PDB entry 5L5T | X-ray diffraction, 2.90 A resolution | chains A and G of the 28 polymer chains in the assembly

== Chain A ==
Protein: Proteasome subunit alpha type-2
Source organism: Saccharomyces cerevisiae (strain ATCC 204508 / S288c)
Notes: EC 3.4.25.1
Reference sequence: P23639 (PSA2_YEAST); residue numbers follow UniProt; this construct covers 1-250
Sequence (250 residues; numbered 1 to 250; the number before each row is that of its first residue):
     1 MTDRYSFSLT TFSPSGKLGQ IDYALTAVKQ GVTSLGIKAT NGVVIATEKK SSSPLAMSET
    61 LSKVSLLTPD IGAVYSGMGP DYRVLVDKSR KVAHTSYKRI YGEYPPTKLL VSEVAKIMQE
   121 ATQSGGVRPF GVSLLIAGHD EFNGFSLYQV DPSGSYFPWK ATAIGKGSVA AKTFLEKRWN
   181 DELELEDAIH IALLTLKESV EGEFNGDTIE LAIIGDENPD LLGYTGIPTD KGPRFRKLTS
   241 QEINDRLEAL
UniProt features mapped onto this chain:
  - cross-link: Lys108 (Glycyl lysine isopeptide (Lys-Gly) (interchain with G-Cter in ubiquitin))

== Chain G ==
Protein: Proteasome subunit alpha type-1
Source organism: Saccharomyces cerevisiae (strain ATCC 204508 / S288c)
Notes: EC 3.4.25.1
Reference sequence: P21243 (PSA1_YEAST); residues -8 to 243 here correspond to UniProt positions 1-252 (UniProt number = residue number + 9)
Sequence (252 residues; each row starts with the number of its first residue; numbers below 1 keep their minus sign (Met-8 is residue -8)):
    -8 MSGAAAASAA GYDRHITIFS PEGRLYQVEY AFKATNQTNI NSLAVRGKDC TVVISQKKVP
    52 DKLLDPTTVS YIFCISRTIG MVVNGPIPDA RNAALRAKAE AAEFRYKYGY DMPCDVLAKR
   112 MANLSQIYTQ RAYMRPLGVI LTFVSVDEEL GPSIYKTDPA GYYVGYKATA TGPKQQEITT
   172 NLENHFKKSK IDHINEESWE KVVEFAITHM IDALGTEFSK NDLEVGVATK DKFFTLSAEN
   232 IEERLVAIAE QD
Disordered / not traced: -8 to 1, 243
Metal / ion sites: Mg2+: Thr8, Tyr119, Arg122, Met125

== Chain A / chain G interface ==
Contacting residue pairs (64; chain A residue first):
  Asp3(A) - Tyr124(G)
  Tyr5(A) - Ile7(G)
  Tyr5(A) - Ala123(G)  hydrophobic
  Tyr5(A) - Tyr124(G)  hydrophobic
  Leu9(A) - Ile9(G)  hydrophobic
  Leu9(A) - Ala123(G)  hydrophobic
  Gln20(A) - Ile9(G)
  Gln20(A) - Phe10(G)  hydrogen bond (side chain-backbone)
  Tyr23(A) - Phe10(G)  hydrophobic
  Tyr23(A) - Ser11(G)
  Tyr23(A) - Pro12(G)  hydrophobic
  Tyr23(A) - Gly14(G)
  Ala24(A) - Phe10(G)  hydrophobic
  Thr26(A) - Pro12(G)
  Thr26(A) - Glu13(G)
  Ala27(A) - Gly14(G)
  Ser52(A) - Tyr153(G)  hydrogen bond
  Pro54(A) - Lys158(G)
  Pro54(A) - Glu174(G)
  Leu55(A) - Tyr157(G)
  Leu55(A) - Lys158(G)  hydrogen bond (backbone-backbone)
  Leu55(A) - Ala159(G)
  Leu55(A) - Thr170(G)
  Leu55(A) - Glu174(G)
  Leu55(A) - Phe177(G)  hydrophobic
  Ala56(A) - Gly156(G)
  Ala56(A) - Tyr157(G)  hydrophobic
  Met57(A) - Arg37(G)
  Met57(A) - Val155(G)
  Met57(A) - Gly156(G)  hydrogen bond (backbone-backbone)
  Met57(A) - Tyr157(G)
  Met57(A) - Lys158(G)
  Thr60(A) - Tyr146(G)
  Thr60(A) - Val155(G)
  Thr60(A) - Gly156(G)  hydrogen bond (side chain-backbone)
  Leu61(A) - Tyr153(G)  hydrophobic
  Leu61(A) - Val155(G)  hydrophobic
  Met78(A) - Phe10(G)  hydrophobic
  Met78(A) - Leu16(G)  hydrophobic
  Pro80(A) - Gln117(G)
  Pro80(A) - Ala151(G)
  Pro80(A) - Gly152(G)
  Pro80(A) - Tyr153(G)
  Asp81(A) - Gln117(G)
  Arg83(A) - Ala113(G)  hydrogen bond (side chain-backbone)
  Arg83(A) - Asn114(G)
  Arg83(A) - Gly152(G)  hydrogen bond (side chain-backbone)
  Arg83(A) - Tyr154(G)
  Val84(A) - Asn114(G)
  Val84(A) - Gln117(G)
  Asp87(A) - Lys110(G)  salt bridge
  Asp87(A) - Asn114(G)
  Gly126(A) - Arg122(G)
  Gly126(A) - Ala123(G)  hydrogen bond (backbone-backbone)
  Val127(A) - Gln121(G)
  Val127(A) - Arg122(G)
  Arg128(A) - Thr8(G)
  Arg128(A) - Phe10(G)
  Arg128(A) - Leu16(G)
  Arg128(A) - Thr120(G)  hydrogen bond (side chain-backbone)
  Arg128(A) - Gln121(G)  hydrogen bond (backbone-backbone)
  Pro129(A) - Phe10(G)
  Phe130(A) - Gln121(G)
  Gly131(A) - Phe10(G)
Also at the interface, not in a pair above, chain A (31 interface residues in all): Met1, Thr2, Ser53, Ala121
Also at the interface, not in a pair above, chain G (33 interface residues in all): Leu173

== Overview ==
Chain A and chain G form an interface of 31 and 33 residues respectively, with 10 hydrogen bonds and 1 salt
bridge. Polar pairs include Asp87(A)-Lys110(G), Gln20(A)-Phe10(G) and Ser52(A)-Tyr153(G). Thr8(G), Tyr119(G),
Arg122(G) and Met125(G) form the Mg2+ site.
Here chain A is Proteasome subunit alpha type-2 and chain G is Proteasome subunit alpha type-1, both from
Saccharomyces cerevisiae (strain ATCC 204508 / S288c). Entry 5L5T (Yeast 20S proteasome with human beta5i
(1-138; V31M) and human beta6 (97-111; 118-133) in complex with ...) was determined by X-ray diffraction,
deposited together with 5L52, 5L54, 5L55, 5L5A, 5L5B, 5L5D and 30 further entries.
